9MU2 - chains D and J of the 42 polymer chains in the assembly; structure by electron microscopy, 3.54 A resolution.

# Chain D (and J)
Name: DUF3168 domain-containing protein
From: Staphylococcus phage 80alpha
Notes: chain J of this document is another copy of the same molecule, construct and numbering; everything in this record applies to it too
UniProtKB: A4ZFB8 (A4ZFB8_BP80A); residues 1-127 here = UniProt positions 1-127
Sequence (127 residues; each row starts with the number of its first residue):
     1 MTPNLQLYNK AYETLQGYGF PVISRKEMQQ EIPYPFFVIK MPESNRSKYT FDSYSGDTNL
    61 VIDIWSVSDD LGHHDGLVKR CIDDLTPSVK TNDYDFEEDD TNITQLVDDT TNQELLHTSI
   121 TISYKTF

# How chain D and chain J interact
Residue-residue contacts (27; chain D residue first):
  Leu71(D) with Leu5(J), hydrophobic; Tyr8(J), hydrophobic
  Asp75(D) with Met1(J); Thr2(J), hydrogen bond; Leu5(J)
  Val78(D) with Thr2(J)
  Ile82(D) with Arg46(J)
  Thr86(D) with Arg46(J), hydrogen bond
  Pro87(D) with Tyr54(J)
  Glu97(D) with Lys48(J), salt bridge
  Glu98(D) with Arg46(J), salt bridge; Lys48(J), hydrogen bond (backbone-side chain); Tyr54(J)
  Asp99(D) with Ser47(J), hydrogen bond (backbone-side chain)
  Asp100(D) with Arg46(J)
  Thr101(D) with Ser44(J); Asn45(J); Arg46(J), hydrogen bond (backbone-backbone)
  Asn102(D) with Ser44(J); Asn45(J)
  Ile103(D) with Asn4(J); Glu43(J); Ser44(J), hydrogen bond (backbone-backbone)
  Thr104(D) with Glu43(J)
  Gln105(D) with Met41(J)
  Asp109(D) with Arg25(J), salt bridge
  Glu114(D) with Arg25(J), salt bridge
Interface residues without a listed pair, chain D (20 interface residues in all): Gly72, Lys79, Val107
Interface residues without a listed pair, chain J (17 interface residues in all): Glu27, Pro42, Tyr94

# Overview
Chain D and chain J form an interface of 20 and 17 residues respectively; the contacts include 6 hydrogen
bonds and 4 salt bridges. Among the polar pairs are Glu97(D)-Lys48(J), Glu98(D)-Arg46(J) and
Asp109(D)-Arg25(J).
Both chains are DUF3168 domain-containing protein (Staphylococcus phage 80alpha). Entry 9MU2 (SaPI1 neck
structure with DNA, tail completion protein, and tape measure protein) was determined by electron microscopy
(same publication as 9MU3).
